Entry 5WFQ (X-ray diffraction, 2.26 A resolution); this record covers chains Q and N of the 3 polymer chains in the assembly.

# Chain Q
Name: GTPase HRas
Organism: Homo sapiens
UniProtKB: P01112 (RASH_HUMAN); residue numbers follow UniProt; this construct covers 1-166
Amino-acid sequence (167 residues; row label = number of the first residue in the row; numbering starts at 0):
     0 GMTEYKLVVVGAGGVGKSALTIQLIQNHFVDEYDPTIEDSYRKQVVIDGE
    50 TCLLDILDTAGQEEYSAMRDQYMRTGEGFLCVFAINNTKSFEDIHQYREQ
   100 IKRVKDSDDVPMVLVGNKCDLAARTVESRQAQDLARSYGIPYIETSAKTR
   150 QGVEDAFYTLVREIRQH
Unresolved in the structure: 0
Construct notes: expression tag (0)
Bound ions: Mg2+: Ser17, Thr35 (together with GMP-PNP)
Ligand contacts: GMP-PNP (GNP; phosphoaminophosphonic acid-guanylate ester): Ala11, Gly12, Gly13, Val14, Gly15, Lys16, Ser17, Ala18, Phe28, Val29, Asp30, Glu31, Tyr32, Asp33, Pro34, Thr35, Thr58, Ala59, Gly60, Gln61, Asn116, Lys117, Asp119, Leu120, Ser145, Ala146, Lys147
UniProt features mapped onto this chain:
  - region: His166 (Hypervariable region)
  - motif: Tyr32 to Tyr40 (Effector region)
  - binding site (GTP): Gly13 to Ala18, Val29 to Thr35, Ala59, Gly60, Asn116 to Asp119, Ser145 to Lys147
  - modified residue: Met1 (N-acetylmethionine), Thr2 (N-acetylthreonine), Cys118 (S-nitrosocysteine)
  - glycosylation: Thr35 (Microbial infection: O-linked (Glc) threonine)
  - natural variant: Gly12 (G12A: In CSTLO; G12C: In CSTLO; G12D: In CSTLO; G12E: In CSTLO; G12S: In CSTLO and CMEMS; G12V: In CSTLO, bladder carcinoma and CMEMS), Gly13 (G13C: In CSTLO; G13D: In CSTLO; G13R: In SFM), Gln22 (Q22K: In CMEMS), Glu37 (E37EE: In CSTLO), Thr58 (T58I: In CSTLO), Gln61 (Q61K: In NMTC2; Q61L: In melanoma), Glu63 (E63K: In CMEMS), Ser89 (S89C: Found in a patient with severe fetal hydrops and pleural effusion; uncertain significance), Lys117 (K117R: In CSTLO), Ala146 (A146T: In CSTLO; A146V: In CSTLO)
  - mutagenesis: Ser17 (S17N: Dominant negative. Prevents PLCE1 EGF-induced recruitment to plasma membrane. No effect on subcellular location of isoform 2), Asn26 (N26G: Loss of interaction with PLCE1; when associated with V-12), Val29 (V29A: No effect on interaction with PLCE1; when associated with V-12), Tyr32 (Y32F: Loss of interaction and recruitment to plasma membrane of PLCE1; when associated with V-12), Pro34 (P34G: No effect on interaction with PLCE1; when associated with V-12), Thr35 (T35S: Loss of interaction with PLCE1; when associated with V-12), Glu37 (E37G: No effect on interaction with PLCE1; when associated with V-12), Asp38 (D38N: No effect on interaction with PLCE1; when associated with V-12), Ser39 (S39C: No effect on interaction with PLCE1; when associated with V-12), Ala59 (A59T: Loss of GTPase activity and creation of an autophosphorylation site), Gln61 (Q61I: Moderately increased transformation of cultured cell lines; Q61R: Promotes interaction with SHOC2 and PP1C; Q61V: Strongly increased transformation of cultured cell lines), Ala83 (A83T: GTP-binding activity reduced by factor of 30), 4 further mutagenesis entries in UniProt

# Chain N
Name: Son of sevenless homolog 1
Organism: Homo sapiens
UniProtKB: Q07889 (SOS1_HUMAN); residue numbers follow UniProt; this construct covers 566-1046
Amino-acid sequence (482 residues; numbered 565 to 1046; the number before each row is that of its first residue):
   565 GQMRLPSADVYRFAEPDSEENIIFEENMQPKAGIPIIKAGTVIKLIERLT
   615 YHMYADPNFVRTFLTTYRSFCKPQELLSLIIERFEIPEPEPTEADRIAIE
   665 NGDQPLSAELKRFRKEYIQPVQLRVLNVCRHWVEHHFYDFERDAYLLQRM
   715 EEFIGTVRGKAMKKWVESITKIIQRKKIARDNGPGHNITFQSSPPTVEWH
   765 ISRPGHIETFDLLTLHPIEIARQLTLLESDLYRAVQPSELVGSVWTKEDK
   815 EINSPNLLKMIRHTTNLTLWFEKCIVETENLEERVAVVSRIIEILQVFQE
   865 LNNFNGVLEVVSAMNSSPVYRLDHTFEQIPSRQKKILEEAHELSEDHYKK
   915 YLAKLRSINPPCVPFFGIYLTNILKTEEGNPEVLKRHGKELINFSKRRKV
   965 AEITGEIQQYQNQPYCLRVESDIKRFFENLNPMGNSMEKEFTDYLFNKSL
  1015 EIEPRNPKPLPRFPKKYSYPLKSPGVRPSNPR
Unresolved in the structure: 565, 594-596, 744-750
Construct notes: expression tag (565)
Ligand contacts: 5UV (7-chloranyl-N-(3-chloranyl-4-fluoranyl-phenyl)-1,2,3,4-tetrahydroacridin-9-amine): Val852, Ile856, Val875, Met878, Asn879, Val883, Tyr884, Leu886, Asp887, Thr889, Phe890, Ile893, Leu901, Glu902, His905
Reported in the primary citation:
  - binding site for 5UV: Tyr884, Phe890, His905

# How chain Q and chain N interact
Contacting residue pairs (66):
  Met1(Q) - Arg920(N)
  Gln22(Q) - Thr753(N)
  Ile24(Q) - Asn976(N)
  Gln25(Q) - Ile752(N)
  Gln25(Q) - Asn976(N)
  Gln25(Q) - Pro978(N)
  Asn26(Q) - Asn751(N)
  Asn26(Q) - Ile752(N)
  Asn26(Q) - Thr753(N)  hydrogen bond (backbone-backbone)
  Asn26(Q) - Phe754(N)
  His27(Q) - Asn751(N)  hydrogen bond (side chain-backbone)
  Glu31(Q) - Arg739(N)
  Asp33(Q) - Arg694(N)  hydrogen bond (backbone-side chain)
  Asp33(Q) - Ser732(N)
  Asp33(Q) - Ile736(N)
  Asp33(Q) - Arg739(N)  salt bridge
  Pro34(Q) - Arg694(N)
  Pro34(Q) - Lys728(N)
  Pro34(Q) - Trp729(N)  hydrogen bond (backbone-side chain)
  Pro34(Q) - Ser732(N)
  Thr35(Q) - Trp729(N)  hydrogen bond (backbone-side chain)
  Ile36(Q) - Leu687(N)
  Ile36(Q) - Leu690(N)
  Ile36(Q) - Asn691(N)
  Ile36(Q) - Trp729(N)
  Glu37(Q) - Ala619(N)
  Glu37(Q) - Pro621(N)
  Glu37(Q) - Arg688(N)  salt bridge
  Glu37(Q) - Asn691(N)  hydrogen bond (backbone-side chain)
  Glu37(Q) - His695(N)
  Asp38(Q) - Arg694(N)  salt bridge
  Asp38(Q) - His695(N)  salt bridge
  Ser39(Q) - Pro621(N)
  Arg41(Q) - Gln973(N)
  Lys42(Q) - Gln973(N)
  Gln43(Q) - Leu919(N)  hydrogen bond (side chain-backbone)
  Gln43(Q) - Arg920(N)
  Gln43(Q) - Ser921(N)
  Gln43(Q) - Ile922(N)  hydrogen bond (side chain-backbone)
  Gln43(Q) - Pro924(N)
  Gln43(Q) - Gln973(N)  hydrogen bond (backbone-side chain)
  Gln43(Q) - Tyr974(N)  hydrogen bond
  Val44(Q) - Asn923(N)
  Val45(Q) - Ser921(N)
  Val45(Q) - Ile922(N)
  Val45(Q) - Asn923(N)  hydrogen bond (backbone-side chain)
  Thr50(Q) - Arg920(N)
  Thr50(Q) - Ser921(N)  hydrogen bond (side chain-backbone)
  Leu56(Q) - Pro621(N)  hydrophobic
  Gln61(Q) - Lys728(N)  hydrogen bond
  Gln61(Q) - Trp729(N)
  Glu63(Q) - Ala725(N)
  Glu63(Q) - Lys728(N)  salt bridge
  Glu63(Q) - Trp729(N)
  Ala66(Q) - Lys679(N)
  Met67(Q) - Pro684(N)  hydrophobic
  Met67(Q) - Leu687(N)  hydrophobic
  Met67(Q) - Arg688(N)
  Gln70(Q) - Met617(N)
  Gln70(Q) - Tyr618(N)
  Gln70(Q) - Ala619(N)  hydrogen bond (side chain-backbone)
  Gln70(Q) - Arg688(N)
  Thr74(Q) - Gly597(N)
  Arg149(Q) - Thr753(N)
  Arg149(Q) - Gln755(N)  hydrogen bond
  Glu153(Q) - Gln755(N)
Interface residues without a listed pair, chain Q (34 interface residues in all): Phe28, Tyr64, Arg73, Lys147, Thr148
Interface residues without a listed pair, chain N (36 interface residues in all): Glu698, Gln977

# Summary
Chain Q and chain N form an interface of 34 and 36 residues respectively; the contacts include 15 hydrogen
bonds and 5 salt bridges. Among the polar pairs are Asp33(Q)-Arg739(N), Glu37(Q)-Arg688(N) and
Asp38(Q)-Arg694(N). Chain Q binds GMP-PNP. Ligands of chain N: compound 5UV. From the paper: a binding site
for 5UV at Tyr884(N), Phe890(N) and His905(N).
Here chain Q is GTPase HRas and chain N is Son of sevenless homolog 1, both from Homo sapiens. Entry 5WFQ
(Ligand-bound Ras:SOS:Ras complex) was determined by X-ray diffraction, deposited together with 5WFO, 5WFP and
5WFR.
